Entry 5FFJ (X-ray diffraction, 2.84 A resolution); this record covers chains A and D of the 3 polymer chains in the assembly.

Chain A:
Molecule: Endonuclease and methylase LlaGI
Source organism: Lactococcus lactis
UniProt: Q93R01 (Q93R01_9LACT); numbering as in UniProt (aligned over 166-1570)
Chain sequence (1406 residues; row label = number of the first residue in the row):
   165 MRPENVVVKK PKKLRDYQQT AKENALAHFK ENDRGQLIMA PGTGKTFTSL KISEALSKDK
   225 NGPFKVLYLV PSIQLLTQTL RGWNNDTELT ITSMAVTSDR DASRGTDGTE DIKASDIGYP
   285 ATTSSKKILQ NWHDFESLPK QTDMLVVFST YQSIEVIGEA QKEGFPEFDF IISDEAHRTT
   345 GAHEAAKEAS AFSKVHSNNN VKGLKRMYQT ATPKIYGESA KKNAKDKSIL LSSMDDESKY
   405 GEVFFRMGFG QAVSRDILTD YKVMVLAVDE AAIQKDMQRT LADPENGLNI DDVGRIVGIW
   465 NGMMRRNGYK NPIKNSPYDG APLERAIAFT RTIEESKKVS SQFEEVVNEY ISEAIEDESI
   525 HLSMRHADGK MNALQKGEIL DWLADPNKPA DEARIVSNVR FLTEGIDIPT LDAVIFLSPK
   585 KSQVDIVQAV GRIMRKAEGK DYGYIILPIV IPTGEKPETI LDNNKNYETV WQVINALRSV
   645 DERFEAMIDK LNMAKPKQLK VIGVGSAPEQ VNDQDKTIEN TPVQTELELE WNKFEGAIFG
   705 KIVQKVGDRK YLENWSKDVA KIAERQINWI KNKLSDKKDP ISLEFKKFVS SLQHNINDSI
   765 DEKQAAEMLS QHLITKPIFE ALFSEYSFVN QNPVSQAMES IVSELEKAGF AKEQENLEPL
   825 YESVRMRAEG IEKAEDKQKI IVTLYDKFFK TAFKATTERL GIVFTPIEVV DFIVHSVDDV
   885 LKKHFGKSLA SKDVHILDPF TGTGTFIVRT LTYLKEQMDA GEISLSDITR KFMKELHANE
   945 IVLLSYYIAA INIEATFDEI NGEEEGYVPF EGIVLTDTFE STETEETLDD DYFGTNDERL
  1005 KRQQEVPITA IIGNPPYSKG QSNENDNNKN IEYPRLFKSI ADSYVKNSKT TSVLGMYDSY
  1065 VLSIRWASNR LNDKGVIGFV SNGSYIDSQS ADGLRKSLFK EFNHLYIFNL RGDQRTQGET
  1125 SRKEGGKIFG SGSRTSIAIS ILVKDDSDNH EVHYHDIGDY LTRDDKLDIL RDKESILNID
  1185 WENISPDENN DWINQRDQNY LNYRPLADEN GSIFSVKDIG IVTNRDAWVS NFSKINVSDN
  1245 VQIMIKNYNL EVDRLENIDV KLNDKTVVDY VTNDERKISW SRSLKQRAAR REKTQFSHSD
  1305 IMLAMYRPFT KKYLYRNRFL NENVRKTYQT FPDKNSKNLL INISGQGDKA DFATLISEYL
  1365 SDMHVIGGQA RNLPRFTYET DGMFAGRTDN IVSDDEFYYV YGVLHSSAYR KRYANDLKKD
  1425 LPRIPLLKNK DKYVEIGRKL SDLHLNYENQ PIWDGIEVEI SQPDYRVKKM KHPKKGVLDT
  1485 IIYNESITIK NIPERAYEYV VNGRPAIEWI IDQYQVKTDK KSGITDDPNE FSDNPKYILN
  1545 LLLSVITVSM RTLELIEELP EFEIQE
Not modelled in the structure: 165-175, 270-276, 343-353, 381-392, 422-717, 740-741, 836-838, 859-865, 965-970, 991-993, 1386-1389
Sequence notes: expression tag (165)
Reported in the primary citation:
  - binding site for the 23-nt DNA strand (chain D): Asn-1018, Tyr-1021, Lys-1023, Ser-1056, Phe-1133, Asn-1327, Arg-1329, Gly-1372, Gln-1373
  - catalytic residues: Asn-1018
  - specificity-determining residues: Lys-1023, Ser-1056, Asn-1228, Asn-1327, Arg-1329, His-1368, Gly-1372, Gln-1373
  - binding site for the 23-nt DNA strand: Arg-1286 to Arg-1295, His-1368

Chain D:
Molecule: 23-nt DNA strand
Sequence (23 nucleotides; numbered 1 to 23; the number before each row is that of its first residue):
     1 TCCTCCATCC AGTCTATTAG CTA
Not modelled in the structure: 23

Interface between chain A and chain D:
Contacting residue pairs (54):
  Val-867(A) with DA11(D), base contact
  Asn-1018(A) with DA11(D), hydrogen bond to the base
  Pro-1019(A) with DA11(D), hydrogen bond to the base
  Pro-1020(A) with DA11(D), base contact
  Tyr-1021(A) with DA11(D), stacking on the base
  Ser-1022(A) with DA11(D), phosphate contact
  Lys-1023(A) with DC9(D), hydrogen bond to the base; DC10(D), sugar contact; DA11(D), hydrogen bond to the phosphate
  Thr-1054(A) with DA7(D), phosphate contact; DT8(D), hydrogen bond to the phosphate
  Thr-1055(A) with DA7(D), sugar contact
  Ser-1056(A) with DA7(D), hydrogen bond to the base; DT8(D), sugar contact
  Asp-1062(A) with DC10(D), sugar contact
  Asn-1086(A) with DC10(D), hydrogen bond to the phosphate
  Ser-1088(A) with DC10(D), hydrogen bond to the phosphate
  Ser-1092(A) with DC9(D), hydrogen bond to the phosphate
  Gln-1093(A) with DT8(D), phosphate contact; DC9(D), hydrogen bond to the phosphate
  Ser-1094(A) with DC9(D), hydrogen bond to the phosphate
  Arg-1119(A) with DC10(D), sugar contact; DG12(D), salt bridge to the phosphate
  Lys-1131(A) with DG12(D), hydrogen bond to the base
  Phe-1133(A) with DA11(D), base contact
  Ser-1135(A) with DG12(D), base contact
  Gly-1136(A) with DA11(D), phosphate contact; DG12(D), sugar contact
  Ser-1137(A) with DA11(D), hydrogen bond to the sugar; DG12(D), phosphate contact
  Arg-1138(A) with DG12(D), hydrogen bond to the phosphate
  Thr-1139(A) with DA11(D), phosphate contact; DG12(D), phosphate contact
  Lys-1221(A) with DA7(D), phosphate contact
  Ile-1223(A) with DA7(D), base contact
  Asp-1268(A) with DC3(D), phosphate contact
  Arg-1286(A) with DC5(D), base contact
  Arg-1294(A) with DC3(D), salt bridge to the phosphate
  Asn-1327(A) with DC5(D), sugar contact; DC6(D), phosphate contact; DA7(D), hydrogen bond to the base
  Arg-1329(A) with DC6(D), salt bridge to the phosphate; DA7(D), hydrogen bond to the base; DT8(D), base contact
  Lys-1330(A) with DC6(D), salt bridge to the phosphate
  Gln-1350(A) with DT8(D), phosphate contact
  Met-1367(A) with DT8(D), base contact
  Gly-1372(A) with DC9(D), hydrogen bond to the base
  Gln-1373(A) with DT8(D), base contact; DC9(D), hydrogen bond to the base
  Arg-1375(A) with DA7(D), salt bridge to the phosphate; DT8(D), salt bridge to the phosphate
  Lys-1473(A) with DT15(D), hydrogen bond to the phosphate; DA16(D), salt bridge to the phosphate
Other interface residues (no listed pair), chain A (44 interface residues in all): Leu-1058, Gly-1134, Asp-1222, Gln-1290, Arg-1291, Arg-1322
Other interface residues (no listed pair), chain D (13 interface residues in all): DT4, DT13

Overview:
44 residues of chain A face 13 of chain D across their interface; the contacts include 19 hydrogen bonds, 7
salt bridges and 1 aromatic stacking contact. Polar contacts include Asn-1018(A)/DA11(D), Pro-1019(A)/DA11(D)
and Lys-1023(A)/DC9(D). The paper reports the catalytic residue Asn-1018(A); a binding site for the 23-nt DNA
strand (chain D) at Asn-1018(A), Tyr-1021(A) and Lys-1023(A) among others.
Here chain A is Endonuclease and methylase LlaGI (Lactococcus lactis) and chain D is a 23-nt DNA strand. Entry
5FFJ (Structure of a nuclease-deletion mutant of the Type ISP restriction-modification enzyme LlaGI in complex
with a ...) was determined by X-ray diffraction.
